9EOZ - chains K and Y of the 11 polymer chains in the assembly; structure by electron microscopy, 3.10 A resolution.

# Chain K
Molecule: Histone H3.3
From: Homo sapiens
UniProtKB: P84243 (H33_HUMAN); residues 1-135 here correspond to UniProt positions 2-136 (UniProt number = residue number + 1)
Amino-acid sequence (135 residues; numbered 1 to 135; the number before each row is that of its first residue):
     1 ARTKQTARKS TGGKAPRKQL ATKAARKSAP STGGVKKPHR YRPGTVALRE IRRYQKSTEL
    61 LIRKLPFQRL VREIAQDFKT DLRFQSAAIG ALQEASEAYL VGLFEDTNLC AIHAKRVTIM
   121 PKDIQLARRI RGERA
Unresolved in the structure: 1-37, 135

# Chain Y
Molecule: Widom 601 DNA
Sequence (145 nucleotides; row label = number of the first residue in the row; numbers below 1 keep their minus sign (DA-145 is residue -145)):
  -145 ATCAGAATCC CGGTGCCGAG GCCGCTCAAT TGGTCGTAGA CAGCTCTAGC ACCGCTTAAA
   -85 CGCACGTACG CGCTGTCCCC CGCGTTTTAA CCGCCAAGGG GATTACTCCC TAGTCTCCAG
   -25 GCACGTGTCA GATATATACA TCGAT
Unresolved in the structure: -145

# How chain K and chain Y interact
Pairs across the interface - 22 pairs, chain K then chain Y:
  His39(K) - DG-3(Y)  sugar contact
  Arg40(K) - DG-3(Y)  sugar contact
  Tyr41(K) - DC-4(Y)  phosphate contact
  Tyr41(K) - DG-3(Y)  sugar contact
  Arg42(K) - DG-3(Y)  salt bridge to the phosphate
  Arg42(K) - DA-2(Y)  salt bridge to the phosphate
  Pro43(K) - DA-78(Y)  sugar contact
  Thr45(K) - DC-4(Y)  phosphate contact
  Thr45(K) - DG-3(Y)  hydrogen bond to the phosphate
  Arg72(K) - DC-96(Y)  salt bridge to the phosphate
  Arg83(K) - DG-97(Y)  phosphate contact
  Arg83(K) - DC-96(Y)  phosphate contact
  Phe84(K) - DG-97(Y)  sugar contact
  Phe84(K) - DC-96(Y)  hydrogen bond to the phosphate
  Gln85(K) - DG-97(Y)  phosphate contact
  Ser86(K) - DG-97(Y)  phosphate contact
  Lys115(K) - DG-76(Y)  phosphate contact
  Arg116(K) - DG-76(Y)  phosphate contact
  Arg116(K) - DC-75(Y)  salt bridge to the phosphate
  Val117(K) - DG-76(Y)  hydrogen bond to the phosphate
  Thr118(K) - DG-76(Y)  hydrogen bond to the phosphate
  Met120(K) - DC-75(Y)  phosphate contact
Other interface residues (no listed pair), chain K (18 interface residues in all): Arg63, Leu82
Other interface residues (no listed pair), chain Y (10 interface residues in all): DA-87, DA-86

# Overview
18 residues of chain K face 10 of chain Y across their interface, with 4 hydrogen bonds and 4 salt bridges.
Polar pairs include Thr45(K)-DG-3(Y), Phe84(K)-DC-96(Y) and Val117(K)-DG-76(Y).
Here chain K is Histone H3.3 (Homo sapiens) and chain Y is Widom 601 DNA. Entry 9EOZ (Human OGG1 bound to a
nucleosome core particle with 8-oxodGuo lesion at SHL6.0) was determined by electron microscopy.
